1GXL - chains A and B; structure by X-ray diffraction, 3.00 A resolution.

== Chain A (and B) ==
Name: Chromosome segregation smc protein
Organism: Thermotoga maritima
Notes: fragment: hinge domain residues 473-685; chain B of this document is another copy of the same molecule, construct and numbering; everything in this record applies to it too
UniProt: Q9X0R4 (Q9X0R4); residues 473-685 here = UniProt positions 473-685
Amino-acid sequence (213 residues; row label = number of the first residue in the row):
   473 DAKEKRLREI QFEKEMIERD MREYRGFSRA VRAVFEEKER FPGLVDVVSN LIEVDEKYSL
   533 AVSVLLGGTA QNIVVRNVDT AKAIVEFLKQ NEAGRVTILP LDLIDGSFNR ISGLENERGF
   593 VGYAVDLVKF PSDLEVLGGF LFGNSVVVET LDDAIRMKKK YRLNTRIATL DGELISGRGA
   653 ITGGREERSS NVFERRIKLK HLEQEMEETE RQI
Not modelled in the structure: 473-474, 680-685

== Chain A / chain B interface ==
Pairs across the interface (87):
  Val550(A) - Ile627(B)  hydrophobic
  Ala553(A) - Ile653(B)  hydrophobic
  Lys554(A) - Leu623(B)
  Lys554(A) - Asp624(B)  salt bridge
  Lys554(A) - Ile627(B)
  Val557(A) - Glu645(B)
  Val557(A) - Gly656(B)
  Leu560(A) - Gly656(B)
  Lys561(A) - Asp643(B)  salt bridge
  Lys561(A) - Glu645(B)  salt bridge
  Lys561(A) - Arg657(B)
  Glu564(A) - Arg657(B)
  Glu564(A) - Glu658(B)
  Glu564(A) - Glu659(B)
  Ala565(A) - Arg657(B)  hydrogen bond (backbone-backbone)
  Gly566(A) - Gly655(B)
  Gly566(A) - Gly656(B)
  Gly566(A) - Arg657(B)  hydrogen bond (backbone-backbone)
  Arg567(A) - Val536(B)
  Arg567(A) - Gly644(B)  hydrogen bond (side chain-backbone)
  Arg567(A) - Glu645(B)
  Arg567(A) - Thr654(B)  hydrogen bond (side chain-backbone)
  Arg567(A) - Gly655(B)
  Arg567(A) - Gly656(B)  hydrogen bond (side chain-backbone)
  Val568(A) - Ile653(B)
  Val568(A) - Thr654(B)
  Val568(A) - Gly655(B)  hydrogen bond (backbone-backbone)
  Thr569(A) - Ala652(B)
  Thr569(A) - Ile653(B)
  Thr569(A) - Thr654(B)  hydrogen bond
  Ile570(A) - Ala652(B)
  Ile570(A) - Ile653(B)  hydrogen bond (backbone-backbone)
  Leu571(A) - Ala652(B)  hydrophobic
  Pro572(A) - Gly651(B)
  Asp574(A) - Lys631(B)  salt bridge
  Leu575(A) - Lys630(B)
  Leu575(A) - Lys631(B)
  Leu575(A) - Arg634(B)  hydrogen bond (backbone-side chain)
  Leu575(A) - Arg650(B)
  Leu575(A) - Gly651(B)
  Ile576(A) - Arg634(B)
  Ile576(A) - Arg650(B)
  Ile576(A) - Gly651(B)
  Asp577(A) - Arg650(B)  salt bridge
  Ser579(A) - Arg650(B)  hydrogen bond (backbone-side chain)
  Phe612(A) - Arg650(B)
  Asn616(A) - Arg650(B)  hydrogen bond
  Asp624(A) - Lys554(B)  salt bridge
  Ile627(A) - Val550(B)  hydrophobic
  Ile627(A) - Lys554(B)
  Lys630(A) - Leu575(B)
  Lys631(A) - Asp574(B)  salt bridge
  Arg634(A) - Leu575(B)  hydrogen bond (side chain-backbone)
  Arg634(A) - Ile576(B)
  Asp643(A) - Lys561(B)  salt bridge
  Gly644(A) - Arg567(B)  hydrogen bond (backbone-side chain)
  Glu645(A) - Val557(B)
  Glu645(A) - Lys561(B)  salt bridge
  Glu645(A) - Arg567(B)
  Arg650(A) - Leu575(B)
  Arg650(A) - Ile576(B)
  Arg650(A) - Asp577(B)  salt bridge
  Arg650(A) - Ser579(B)  hydrogen bond (side chain-backbone)
  Arg650(A) - Phe612(B)
  Arg650(A) - Asn616(B)
  Gly651(A) - Pro572(B)
  Gly651(A) - Leu575(B)
  Ala652(A) - Thr569(B)
  Ala652(A) - Ile570(B)
  Ala652(A) - Leu571(B)  hydrophobic
  Ile653(A) - Val568(B)
  Ile653(A) - Thr569(B)
  Ile653(A) - Ile570(B)  hydrogen bond (backbone-backbone)
  Thr654(A) - Arg567(B)  hydrogen bond (backbone-side chain)
  Thr654(A) - Val568(B)
  Thr654(A) - Thr569(B)  hydrogen bond
  Gly655(A) - Gly566(B)
  Gly655(A) - Arg567(B)  hydrogen bond (backbone-side chain)
  Gly655(A) - Val568(B)  hydrogen bond (backbone-backbone)
  Gly656(A) - Gly566(B)
  Gly656(A) - Arg567(B)  hydrogen bond (backbone-side chain)
  Arg657(A) - Lys561(B)
  Arg657(A) - Glu564(B)
  Arg657(A) - Ala565(B)
  Arg657(A) - Gly566(B)  hydrogen bond (backbone-backbone)
  Glu658(A) - Gly566(B)
  Glu659(A) - Glu564(B)
Other interface residues (no listed pair), chain A (43 interface residues in all): Gly578, Gly611, Leu623
Other interface residues (no listed pair), chain B (45 interface residues in all): Ala553, Leu560, Gly578, Gly611, Ile647

== Summary ==
43 residues of chain A and 45 residues of chain B are in contact, with 21 hydrogen bonds and 10 salt bridges.
Polar contacts include Lys554(A)-Asp624(B), Lys561(A)-Asp643(B) and Lys561(A)-Glu645(B).
Chain A and chain B are both Chromosome segregation smc protein (Thermotoga maritima); the structure, SMC
hinge domain from T. maritima with coiled coil, was determined by X-ray diffraction together with 1GXJ from
the same study.
